Entry 9MW7 (electron microscopy, 3.40 A resolution); this record covers chains B and A of the 3 polymer chains in the assembly.

# Chain B
Molecule: 27-nt RNA strand
Source organism: synthetic construct
Sequence (27 nucleotides; each row starts with the number of its first residue):
     1 AUACGUCCUGAUAGUUAGUAUCCAUCG

# Chain A
Protein: AncD1D2
Source organism: synthetic construct
Chain sequence (652 residues; row label = number of the first residue in the row):
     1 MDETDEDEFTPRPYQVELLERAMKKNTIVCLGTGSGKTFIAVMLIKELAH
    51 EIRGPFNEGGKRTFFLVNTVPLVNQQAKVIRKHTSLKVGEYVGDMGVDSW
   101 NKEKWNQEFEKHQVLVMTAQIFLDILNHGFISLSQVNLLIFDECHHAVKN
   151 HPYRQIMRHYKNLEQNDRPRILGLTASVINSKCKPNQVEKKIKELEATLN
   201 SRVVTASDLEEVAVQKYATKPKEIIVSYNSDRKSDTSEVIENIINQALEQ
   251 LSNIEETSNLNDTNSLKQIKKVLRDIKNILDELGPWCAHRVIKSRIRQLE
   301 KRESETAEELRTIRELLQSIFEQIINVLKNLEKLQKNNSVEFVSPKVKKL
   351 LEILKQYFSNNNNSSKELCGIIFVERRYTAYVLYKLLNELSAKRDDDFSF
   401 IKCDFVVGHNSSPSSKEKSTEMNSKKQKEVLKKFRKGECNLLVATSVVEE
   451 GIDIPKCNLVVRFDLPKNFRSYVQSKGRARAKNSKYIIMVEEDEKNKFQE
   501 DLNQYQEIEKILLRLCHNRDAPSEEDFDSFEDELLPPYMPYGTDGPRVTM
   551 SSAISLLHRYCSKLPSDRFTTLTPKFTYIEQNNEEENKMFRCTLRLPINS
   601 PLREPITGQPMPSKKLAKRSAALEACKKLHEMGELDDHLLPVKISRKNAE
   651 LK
Unresolved in the structure: 1-7, 233-338, 649-652
Ligand contacts: ADP / aluminium fluoride: Thr10, Pro11, Arg12, Gly32, Thr33, Gly34, Ser35, Gly36, Lys37, Thr38, Phe39, Glu450, Gly451, Asp453, Arg478, Arg480
What the authors report for this chain:
  - binding site for the 27-nt RNA strand (chain B): Val70, His409
  - conformationally variable residues (domain motion): Val70

# Chain B / chain A interface
Contacting residue pairs (24; chain B residue first):
  A13(B) with Lys184(A), hydrogen bond to the phosphate
  G14(B) with Lys184(A), salt bridge to the phosphate; Gln187(A), hydrogen bond to the phosphate
  C22(B) with Arg376(A), phosphate contact
  C23(B) with Glu375(A), sugar contact; Arg376(A), salt bridge to the phosphate
  A24(B) with Glu375(A), sugar contact; Arg377(A), salt bridge to the phosphate; Thr445(A), phosphate contact; Ser446(A), hydrogen bond to the sugar
  U25(B) with Arg377(A), salt bridge to the phosphate; Val407(A), phosphate contact; Gly408(A), phosphate contact; Thr445(A), hydrogen bond to the phosphate; Ser446(A), sugar contact
  C26(B) with Asn68(A), phosphate contact; Thr69(A), phosphate contact; Val70(A), hydrogen bond to the phosphate; His409(A), salt bridge to the phosphate
  G27(B) with Gly93(A), phosphate contact; Thr118(A), phosphate contact; Gln120(A), hydrogen bond to the sugar; Ile121(A), phosphate contact; Ser411(A), base contact
Also at the interface, not in a pair above, chain B (9 interface residues in all): U19
Also at the interface, not in a pair above, chain A (21 interface residues in all): Ser412, Val447, Lys614

# In short
The interface between chain B and chain A involves 9 residues on one side and 21 on the other, with 6 hydrogen
bonds and 5 salt bridges. Among the polar pairs are A24(B)-Ser446(A), G27(B)-Gln120(A) and A13(B)-Lys184(A).
The paper reports a binding site for the 27-nt RNA strand (chain B) at Val70(A) and His409(A); conformational
variability at Val70(A).
Here chain B is a 27-nt RNA strand and chain A is AncD1D2, both from synthetic construct. Entry 9MW7 (Cryo-EM
structure of ancestral Dicer helicase bound to 27-bp dsRNA in end-bound transition state) was determined by
electron microscopy (same publication as 9MW6, 9MW8, 9MX3 and 9MX5).
